Entry 8DY7 (electron microscopy, 3.18 A resolution); this record covers chains D and P of the 11 polymer chains in the assembly.

== Chain D ==
Name: DNA-directed RNA polymerase subunit beta'
Organism: Streptomyces venezuelae
Notes: EC 2.7.7.6
Reference sequence: F2RIS6 (F2RIS6_STRVP); residue numbers follow UniProt; this construct covers 2-1299
Chain sequence (1298 residues; each row starts with the number of its first residue):
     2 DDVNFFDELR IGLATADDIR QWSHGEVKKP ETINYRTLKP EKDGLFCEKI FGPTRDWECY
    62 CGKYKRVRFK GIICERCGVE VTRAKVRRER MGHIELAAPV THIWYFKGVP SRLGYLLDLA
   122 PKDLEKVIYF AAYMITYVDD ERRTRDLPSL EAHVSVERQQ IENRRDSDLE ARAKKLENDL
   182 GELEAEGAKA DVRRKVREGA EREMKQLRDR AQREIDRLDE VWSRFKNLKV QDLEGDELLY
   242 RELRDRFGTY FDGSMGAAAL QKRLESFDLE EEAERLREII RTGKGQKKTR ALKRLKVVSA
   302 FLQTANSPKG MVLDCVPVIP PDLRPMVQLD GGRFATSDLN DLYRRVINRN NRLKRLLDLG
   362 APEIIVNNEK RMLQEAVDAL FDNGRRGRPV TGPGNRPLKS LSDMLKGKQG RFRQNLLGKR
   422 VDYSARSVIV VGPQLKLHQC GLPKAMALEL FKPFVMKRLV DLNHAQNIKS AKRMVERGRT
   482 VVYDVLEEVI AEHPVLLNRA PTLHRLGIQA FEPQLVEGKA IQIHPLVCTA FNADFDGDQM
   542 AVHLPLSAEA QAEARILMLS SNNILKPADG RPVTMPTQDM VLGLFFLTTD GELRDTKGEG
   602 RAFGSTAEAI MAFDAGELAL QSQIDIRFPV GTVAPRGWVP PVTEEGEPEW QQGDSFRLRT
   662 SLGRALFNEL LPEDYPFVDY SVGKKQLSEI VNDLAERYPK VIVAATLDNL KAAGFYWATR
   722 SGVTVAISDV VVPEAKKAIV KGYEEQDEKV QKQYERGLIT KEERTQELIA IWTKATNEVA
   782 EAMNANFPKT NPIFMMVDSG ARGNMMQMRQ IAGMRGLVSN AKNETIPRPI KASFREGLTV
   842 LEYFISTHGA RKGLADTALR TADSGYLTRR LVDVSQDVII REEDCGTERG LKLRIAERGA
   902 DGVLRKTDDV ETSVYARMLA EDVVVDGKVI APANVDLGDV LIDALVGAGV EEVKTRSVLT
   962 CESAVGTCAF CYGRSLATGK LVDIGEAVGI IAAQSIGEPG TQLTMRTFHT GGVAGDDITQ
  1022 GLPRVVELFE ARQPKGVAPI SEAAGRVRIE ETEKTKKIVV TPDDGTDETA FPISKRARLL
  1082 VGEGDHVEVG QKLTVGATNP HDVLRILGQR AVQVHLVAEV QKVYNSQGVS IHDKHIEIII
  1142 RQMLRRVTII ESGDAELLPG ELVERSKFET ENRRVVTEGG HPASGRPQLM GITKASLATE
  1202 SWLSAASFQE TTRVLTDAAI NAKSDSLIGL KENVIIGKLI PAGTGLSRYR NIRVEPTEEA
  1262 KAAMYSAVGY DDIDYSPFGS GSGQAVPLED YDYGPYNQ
Not modelled in the structure: 1007-1017, 1266-1299
Sequence notes: conflict Asp2 (Leu in F2RIS6)
Bound ions: Zn2+ site 1: Cys60, Cys62, Cys75, Cys78; Mg2+ near Asp537 (its only coordinating residue here); Zn2+ site 2: Cys886, Cys962, Cys969, Cys972

== Chain P ==
Molecule: 100-nt DNA strand
Sequence (100 nucleotides; row label = number of the first residue in the row):
     1 TAGATGAGGC CGCTGCTGCT CACGCCTCAC ACGGTAGAGG GGTTCGCGGG ACGGCATCGG
    61 CCAATTGGCC CGGTGTGTCG CACGATCTGG CTGATATCAC
Not modelled in the structure: 1-6, 23-35, 91-100

== Interface between chain D and chain P ==
Pairs across the interface (6):
  Lys285(D) with DC11(P), phosphate contact
  Arg414(D) with DA22(P), salt bridge to the phosphate
  Tyr867(D) with DC21(P), sugar contact
  Gln1210(D) with DC21(P), phosphate contact
  Glu1211(D) with DT20(P), phosphate contact; DC21(P), hydrogen bond to the phosphate

== Summary ==
Chain D and chain P form an interface of 5 and 4 residues respectively; the contacts include 1 hydrogen bond
and 1 salt bridge. Among the polar pairs are Glu1211(D)-DC21(P) and Arg414(D)-DA22(P). Cys60(D), Cys62(D),
Cys75(D) and Cys78(D) form the Zn2+ site 1.
Here chain D is DNA-directed RNA polymerase subunit beta' (Streptomyces venezuelae) and chain P is a 100-nt
DNA strand. Entry 8DY7 (Streptomyces venezuelae RNAP transcription open promoter complex with WhiA and WhiB
transcription factors) was determined by electron microscopy together with 8DY9 from the same study.
